Entry 8ES4 (electron microscopy, 3.30 A resolution); this record covers chains C and E of the 8 polymer chains in the assembly.

# Chain C
Molecule: Gp39
From: Shigella phage Buco
UniProt: A0A482JKT9 (A0A482JKT9_9CAUD); numbering as in UniProt (aligned over 1-185)
Chain sequence (185 residues; numbered 1 to 185; the number before each row is that of its first residue):
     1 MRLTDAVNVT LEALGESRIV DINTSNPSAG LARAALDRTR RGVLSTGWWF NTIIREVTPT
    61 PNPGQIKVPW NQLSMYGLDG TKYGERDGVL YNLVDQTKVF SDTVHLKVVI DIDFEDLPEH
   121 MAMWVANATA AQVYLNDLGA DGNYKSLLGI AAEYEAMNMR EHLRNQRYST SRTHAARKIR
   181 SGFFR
Not modelled in the structure: 1, 183-185

# Chain E
Molecule: Gp40
From: Shigella phage Buco
UniProt: A0A482JLU9 (A0A482JLU9_9CAUD); residue numbers follow UniProt; this construct covers 1-778
Chain sequence (778 residues; numbered 1 to 778; the number before each row is that of its first residue):
     1 MAQTFEGTLQ SLLQGVSQQI PRERQPGQLG AQQNMLSDPV TGLRRRPPLH LAAQTLMENP
    61 VSPDALFSTY IERGTDGRHL LINTEAGIWQ ILSKDATTLI RSGQADYLKA SIGATSIQTA
   121 SIAGLTYILN TEQTPVAHVD NTGKLNPANT GFFYIVASSF SKRWTITVQS NEGTWTAVHD
   181 VGASSDDGAV PAATASAVIN SLKTNLLAAG MPSDKVDTFG SYMFIKGLTN VVVSSDAGTT
   241 YARWSNQSRV DEESDLPAQL PASANGCMCR VGAASTSATW YRFDYATRQW NEDSAYSSIT
   301 KITNMPLEFA ADDQIIPRDF EGRLAGDDEN NEDPGFVENG YITGIAAFQG RLVLLSGSRV
   361 SMSASGLYQR FYRSTVVNLL DTDRIDIGAA SAQDSVFRAA LQFNRDLVVF GDSMQAVIAG
   421 NAVLTPTNAS IALTSEFSCD SRVIPVVTGQ TVLYASRRNS DYAGLLEFIP SAYTSSQYVS
   481 QDATVHLPRY IPGRVMDMQV SSVTNVAFFR YSGERTSVLV YEFLWGEDAK RAQGAYHKWV
   541 LPYDVLSLHT LSEAAYFFVR GPGAYVLALR VDPREGFVAG TTYEYPFMDM GAPVTVQGGQ
   601 FTLPEHLRKA GLQDSIALAY YTGDDSGSEL GIASISSNWV CTTVRGVPDG NYLAGYRFKS
   661 GTTLTPPMLK DQNDNLIGSG HVRLLRLDVA MRNSGVVDVL VEDNARDVDN DSEYSGVLMN
   721 SKELAPEQPL KASLSNIIIP CRTNTDTTEV TLSTSGTLEM NIMDVSYILR YNQRRRRV
Not modelled in the structure: 1-4, 777-778

# How chain C and chain E interact
Contacting residue pairs (19; chain C residue first):
  L14(C) - R683(E)
  G15(C) - R742(E)
  E16(C) - R742(E)
  S17(C) - V708(E)
  S17(C) - R742(E)  hydrogen bond (backbone-backbone)
  S25(C) - D707(E)
  N26(C) - N704(E)  hydrogen bond (side chain-backbone)
  N26(C) - A705(E)
  N26(C) - D707(E)  hydrogen bond
  P27(C) - A705(E)
  P27(C) - R706(E)
  P27(C) - D707(E)
  Y134(C) - R770(E)
  N136(C) - R774(E)  hydrogen bond (backbone-side chain)
  D137(C) - N772(E)
  D137(C) - R774(E)
  L138(C) - N772(E)
  G139(C) - R774(E)
  N143(C) - R770(E)
Interface residues without a listed pair, chain C (16 interface residues in all): T24, L135, D141

# In short
16 residues of chain C face 10 of chain E across their interface; the contacts include 4 hydrogen bonds. Among
the polar pairs are N26(C)-N704(E), N26(C)-D707(E) and N136(C)-R774(E).
Chain C is Gp39 and chain E is Gp40, both from Shigella phage Buco; the structure, Focused reconstruction of
HRP29 tail, was determined by electron microscopy.
